PDB entry 5T7I | X-ray diffraction, 2.00 A resolution | chain A

Chain A:
Name: Galectin-8
From: Homo sapiens
Notes: fragment: N-terminal Domaine
Reference sequence: O00214 (LEG8_HUMAN); numbering as in UniProt (aligned over 1-155)
Chain sequence (155 residues; numbered 1 to 155; the number before each row is that of its first residue):
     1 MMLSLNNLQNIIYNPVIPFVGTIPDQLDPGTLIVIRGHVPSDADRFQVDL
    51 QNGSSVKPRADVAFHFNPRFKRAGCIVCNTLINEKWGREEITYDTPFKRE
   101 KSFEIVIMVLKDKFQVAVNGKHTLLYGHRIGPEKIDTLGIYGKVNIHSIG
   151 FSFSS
Unresolved in the structure: 1-7, 155
Modified residues: Cys75 (s,S-(2-hydroxyethyl)thiocysteine; CME)
Construct notes: engineered mutation Val56 (Met in O00214)
What the authors report for this chain:
  - mutagenesis - Y141S (Kd 20 uM): decreased binding to LNnT (citing earlier work)
  - binding site for N-acetylglucosamine: Gln47, Asp49
  - binding site for beta-D-galactopyranose: Tyr141
  - conformationally variable residues (side-chain flip): Arg59
  - specificity-determining residues: Tyr141 (from molecular simulation)

Overview:
The paper reports a binding site for N-acetylglucosamine at Gln47 and Asp49; Y141S reduces binding to LNnT.
Chain A is Galectin-8 (Homo sapiens); the structure, Crystal structure of galectin-8N in complex with LNnT,
was determined by X-ray diffraction together with 5T7S, 5T7T and 5T7U from the same study.
